Entry 3BCC (X-ray diffraction, 3.70 A resolution); this record covers chains D and E of the 10 polymer chains in the assembly.

# Chain D
Molecule: Ubiquinol cytochrome C oxidoreductase
Organism: Gallus gallus
Notes: EC 1.10.2.2
Reference sequence: P00125 (CY1_BOVIN); residues 1-241 here = UniProt positions 1-241
Sequence (241 residues; each row starts with the number of its first residue):
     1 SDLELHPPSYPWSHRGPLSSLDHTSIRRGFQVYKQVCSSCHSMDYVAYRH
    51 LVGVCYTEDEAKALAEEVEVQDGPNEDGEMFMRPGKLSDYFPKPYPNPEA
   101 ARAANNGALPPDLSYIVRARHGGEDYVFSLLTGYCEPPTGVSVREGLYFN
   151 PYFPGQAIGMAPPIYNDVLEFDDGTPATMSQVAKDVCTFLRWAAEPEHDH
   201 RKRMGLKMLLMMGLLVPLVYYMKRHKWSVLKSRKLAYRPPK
Covalent attachments: heme (HEM) linked to C37, C40
Sequence notes: conflict P17 (Leu in P00125), V143 (Leu in P00125), D167 (Glu in P00125), V216 (Leu in P00125), Y221 (Ala in P00125)
Bound ions: heme Fe: H41, M160
Residues lining bound ligands: heme (HEM): V32, V36, S39, H41, N105, A108, L109, P110, P111, L113, I116, R120, Y126, V127, L130, L131, F153, A157, I158, G159, M160, P163, V186, L190

# Chain E
Molecule: Ubiquinol cytochrome C oxidoreductase
Organism: Gallus gallus
Notes: EC 1.10.2.2
Reference sequence: P13272 (UCRI_BOVIN); residues 1-196 here correspond to UniProt positions 79-274 (UniProt number = residue number + 78)
Sequence (196 residues; row label = number of the first residue in the row):
     1 SHTDIKVPNFSDYRRPPDDYSTKSSRESDPSRKGFSYLVTAVTTLGVAYA
    51 AKNVVTQFVSSMSASADVLAMSKIEIKLSDIPEGKNMAFKWRGKPLFVRH
   101 RTKKEIDQEAAVEVSQLRDPQHDLERVKKPEWVILIGVCTHLGCVPIANA
   151 GDFGGYYCPCHGSHYDASGRIRKGPAPLNLEVPSYEFTSDDMVIVG
Disulfides: C144-C160
Sequence notes: conflict N9 (Asp87 in P13272), P17 (Glu95 in P13272), D18 (Val96 in P13272), D19 (Leu97 in P13272), Y20 (Asp98 in P13272), R26 (Lys104 in P13272), D29 (Ser107 in P13272), P30 (Glu108 in P13272), S31 (Ala109 in P13272), V42 (Thr120 in P13272), L45 (Val123 in P13272), T56 (Ser134 in P13272)
Bound ions: 2Fe-2S cluster Fe: C139, H141, C158, H161
Residues lining bound ligands: 2Fe-2S cluster (FES): C139, H141, L142, G143, C144, C158, C160, H161, G162, S163
Swiss-Prot annotation at these positions:
  - binding site ([2Fe-2S] cluster): C139, H141, C158, H161, S163
Reported in the primary citation:
  - binding site for stigmatellin: H161

# Interface between chain D and chain E
Residue-residue contacts (24):
  R49(D) - A66(E)  hydrogen bond (side chain-backbone)
  R49(D) - D67(E)  salt bridge
  K86(D) - M71(E)
  K207(D) - Y49(E)
  M211(D) - G46(E)
  M211(D) - Y49(E)  hydrophobic
  L215(D) - T43(E)
  L215(D) - V47(E)  hydrophobic
  L218(D) - V39(E)
  L218(D) - V42(E)  hydrophobic
  L218(D) - T43(E)
  Y221(D) - R32(E)  hydrogen bond
  Y221(D) - F35(E)
  Y221(D) - S36(E)  hydrogen bond
  Y221(D) - V39(E)  hydrophobic
  M222(D) - T40(E)
  M222(D) - T43(E)
  H225(D) - S36(E)
  S232(D) - F10(E)
  K234(D) - P8(E)
  K234(D) - F10(E)
  K234(D) - R14(E)
  R238(D) - D4(E)  hydrogen bond (side chain-backbone)
  R238(D) - I5(E)
Interface residues without a listed pair, chain D (17 interface residues in all): Y90, M204, L214, V219, R233
Interface residues without a listed pair, chain E (20 interface residues in all): N9, Q57

# In short
17 residues of chain D face 20 of chain E across their interface; the contacts include 4 hydrogen bonds and 1
salt bridge. Among the polar pairs are R49(D)-D67(E), R49(D)-A66(E) and Y221(D)-R32(E). Chain E binds 2Fe-2S
cluster. Heme is covalently linked to C37(D). From the paper: a binding site for stigmatellin at H161(E).
Here chain D is Ubiquinol cytochrome C oxidoreductase and chain E is Ubiquinol cytochrome C oxidoreductase,
both from Gallus gallus. Entry 3BCC (Stigmatellin and antimycin bound cytochrome BC1 complex from chicken) was
determined by X-ray diffraction, deposited together with 2BCC and 1BCC.
